Entry 8K28 (electron microscopy, 3.54 A resolution); this record covers chains D and Q of the 12 polymer chains in the assembly.

# Chain D
Molecule: Csy3
Organism: Vibrio phage ICP1_2004_A
UniProt: F1D5V6 (F1D5V6_9CAUD); residues 1-306 here = UniProt positions 1-306
Chain sequence (306 residues; numbered 1 to 306; the number before each row is that of its first residue):
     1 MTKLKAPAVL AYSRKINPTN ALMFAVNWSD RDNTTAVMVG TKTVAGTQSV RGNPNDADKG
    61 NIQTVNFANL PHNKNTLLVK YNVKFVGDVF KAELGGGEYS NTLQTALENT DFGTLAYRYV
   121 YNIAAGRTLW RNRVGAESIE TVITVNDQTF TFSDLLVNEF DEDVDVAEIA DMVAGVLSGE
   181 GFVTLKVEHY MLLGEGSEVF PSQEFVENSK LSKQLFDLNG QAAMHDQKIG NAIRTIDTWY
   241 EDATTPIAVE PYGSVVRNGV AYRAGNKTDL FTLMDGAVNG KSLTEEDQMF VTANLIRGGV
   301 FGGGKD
Disordered / not traced: 1, 304-306

# Chain Q
Molecule: 33-nt DNA strand
Organism: Vibrio phage ICP1_2004_A
Sequence (33 nucleotides; row label = number of the first residue in the row):
    17 TAAGCAAAGG GTTGACGAAA GCCCTTTGTC CCT

# Chain D / chain Q interface
Contacting residue pairs (20; chain D residue first):
  Ala8(D) - DG30(Q)  sugar contact
  Ala8(D) - DA31(Q)  sugar contact
  Val9(D) - DG30(Q)  base contact
  Val9(D) - DA31(Q)  base contact
  Ala11(D) - DG30(Q)  base contact
  Val44(D) - DA22(Q)  base contact
  Val50(D) - DA23(Q)  sugar contact
  Lys59(D) - DG20(Q)  phosphate contact
  Gly60(D) - DC21(Q)  phosphate contact
  Asn61(D) - DA22(Q)  hydrogen bond to the base
  Ile62(D) - DC21(Q)  sugar contact
  Gln63(D) - DA22(Q)  hydrogen bond to the phosphate
  Val65(D) - DA22(Q)  base contact
  Phe205(D) - DG27(Q)  base contact
  Lys210(D) - DC21(Q)  hydrogen bond to the base
  Ser212(D) - DA22(Q)  hydrogen bond to the base
  Ser212(D) - DA23(Q)  base contact
  Val300(D) - DT29(Q)  base contact
  Val300(D) - DG30(Q)  base contact
  Gly303(D) - DG30(Q)  sugar contact
Interface residues without a listed pair, chain D (17 interface residues in all): Gly302
Interface residues without a listed pair, chain Q (9 interface residues in all): DG26

# In short
17 residues of chain D and 9 residues of chain Q are in contact; the contacts include 4 hydrogen bonds. Polar
contacts include Asn61(D)-DA22(Q), Lys210(D)-DC21(Q) and Ser212(D)-DA22(Q).
Here chain D is Csy3 and chain Q is a 33-nt DNA strand, both from Vibrio phage ICP1_2004_A. Entry 8K28 (ICP1
Csy-dsDNA complex (form 1)) was determined by electron microscopy together with 8K0H, 8K0J and 8K0K from the
same study.
